Entry 6YXX (electron microscopy, 3.90 A resolution); this record covers chains AA and AP of the 87 polymer chains in the assembly.

# Chain AA
Molecule: 12S ribosomal RNA
Organism: Trypanosoma brucei brucei
Sequence (1176 nucleotides; row label = number of the first residue in the row):
     1 AUUUUACCAA UUAAGAAGAA UAUUAUAAUA AUGGGUGUCU UAUAUUUUAA AUAAAUAUUU
    61 AAAUUCCGUG UAGUAAAUUU AUUAUUUGUA UUAUUUAUAU AAUAGGUGUA UUAUAUUUAA
   121 AUUUUAAAUU UGUUGUUUUA UAUUUAGAUA CAUAUUUAUA GAUUAAUAUA UUUAAAUAAU
   181 AUUUUAAAAU UUAUUGAACU GUNNNNNNNN NNNNNNNNNN NNNNNNNNNN NNNNNNNNNN
   241 NNNNNNNNNN NNNNNNNNNN NNNNNNNNNN NNNACCAAAU AAAUAUAGUA AGAUUAUUUU
   301 AGUUGAAUUA AUAAAUAAAU AUUUAUUUUU CUUUGUAAAU AUUAUGAACA AUUUAAAAAU
   361 UAAUCUGUUU AACUAAAAUG UUAUAUAUAA UAAUCUAAGU UAAUUUGAAU AUUAAAAGUA
   421 CAAGUAUAAU UUGUAAUUCU AAAGUAUUUU AAUGGUAUAU UUUUAGUAGG UAAAUGAAAA
   481 GUAUAAAUGG AUAUAACUUA AUAUUUAAUA UUUGUUUAAU GAAAAGUAUU UUAUUAUUAU
   541 AUUGUAUAGU AUUAUUAUAG UGUAUAGUUU UUUAAAAAUA UAAAAAUAUU GUUAAUAAAA
   601 UUAUCGUAUU UUAAGUGCGU UUAUUAAAUG CGUUUGUCUA AGAUAAUUAU UUAAGAUUAU
   661 UCUUGUAAAU AUAUUUAAAU AUUAAUAAUU CUUAAAAUAA AAAAAUAUCC UCAAUUGCAA
   721 UAUUAUUGUA GCAUAGUAAU UUGUUAACUA AAUAUUAAAG UGUUCCAUAG AAAAUUUUUA
   781 AAUUACAACA AAUAAAAUAA AGUAUGAAUU AAUAUCAAAA UUUUAAUAAA AAUUAAAAAA
   841 UUAAAAUAGG GCAAGUCCUA CUCUCCUUUA CAAAGAGAAC AUUAUGAUAU GUAAUUGUAU
   901 GUUUGAUUGG GGCAAUACUA UAUUUAUUUA UAUAGCAUAA GAACUAUAUU CUUUGAAAUU
   961 AUAAAAGGUU CGAGCAGGUU AACAAGCAUU AAAAAUAAAU GUGUUUCAUC GUCUACUUAU
  1021 UACCAUGAUU GNNNNNNNNN NNNNNNNNNA AUUCGUUAGU UGGGUUAAAA UCGUUGUAAA
  1081 GCAGAUUUGU UUAUAUAUUU AAUUUUUAUA AUUAAUAAUA AUUAAUAUAA GUACGCAAGG
  1141 AUUGAUUAUU GAAAAAAGAA AGAAGAAUAU AAUUUA
Disordered / not traced: 197-202, 274-277, 396-442, 596-786, 1023-1032, 1050-1058, 1066-1070
Ion coordination: Mg2+ site 1: C8, G108; Mg2+ site 2 near A30 (its only coordinating residue here); Mg2+ site 3 near A146 (its only coordinating residue here); Mg2+ site 4 near A1083 (its only coordinating residue here); Mg2+ site 5: U1106, U1107

# Chain AP
Name: Ribosomal_L18e/L15P domain-containing protein
Organism: Trypanosoma brucei brucei
Reference sequence: Q57U68 (Q57U68_TRYB2); residue numbers follow UniProt; this construct covers 1-374
Sequence (374 residues; each row starts with the number of its first residue):
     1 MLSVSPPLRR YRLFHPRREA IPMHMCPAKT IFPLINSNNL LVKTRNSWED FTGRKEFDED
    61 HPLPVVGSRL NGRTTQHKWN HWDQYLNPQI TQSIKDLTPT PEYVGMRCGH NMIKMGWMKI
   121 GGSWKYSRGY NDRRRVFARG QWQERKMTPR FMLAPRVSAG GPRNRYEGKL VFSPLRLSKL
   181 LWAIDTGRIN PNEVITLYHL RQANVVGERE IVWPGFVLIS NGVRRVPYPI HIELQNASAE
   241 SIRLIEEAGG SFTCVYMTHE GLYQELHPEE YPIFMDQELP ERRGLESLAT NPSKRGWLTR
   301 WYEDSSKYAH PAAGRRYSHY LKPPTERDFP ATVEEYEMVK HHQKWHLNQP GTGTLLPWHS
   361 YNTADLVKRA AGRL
Disordered / not traced: 1-9, 135-139, 324-353, 365-374
Small-molecule neighbours: NAD (nicotinamide-adenine-dinucleotide): Glu260, Glu270, Tyr271, Pro272, Met275

# Chain AA / chain AP interface
Residue-residue contacts (114; chain AA residue first):
  A61(AA) with Arg165(AP), sugar contact
  A62(AA) with Asn164(AP), phosphate contact; Arg165(AP), sugar contact; Glu167(AP), hydrogen bond to the sugar
  A63(AA) with Asn164(AP), hydrogen bond to the phosphate
  A128(AA) with Lys125(AP), phosphate contact
  U129(AA) with Lys125(AP), phosphate contact
  A150(AA) with Arg107(AP), salt bridge to the phosphate; Asn111(AP), base contact
  A152(AA) with Tyr103(AP), sugar contact; Val104(AP), base contact; Gly105(AP), base contact; Met106(AP), phosphate contact; Arg107(AP), salt bridge to the phosphate
  U153(AA) with Glu102(AP), sugar contact; Tyr103(AP), stacking on the base
  A158(AA) with Arg188(AP), salt bridge to the phosphate; Asn204(AP), hydrogen bond to the phosphate
  U159(AA) with Lys179(AP), hydrogen bond to the sugar; Asn204(AP), base contact; Val205(AP), hydrogen bond to the sugar; Val206(AP), sugar contact; Gly207(AP), base contact; Arg209(AP), hydrogen bond to the base; Glu210(AP), base contact
  A160(AA) with Lys179(AP), salt bridge to the phosphate; Glu210(AP), sugar contact
  G161(AA) with Pro174(AP), base contact; Arg176(AP), hydrogen bond to the sugar; Ile219(AP), base contact
  U163(AA) with Arg163(AP), salt bridge to the phosphate
  U164(AA) with Arg163(AP), salt bridge to the phosphate; Lys169(AP), base contact
  A165(AA) with Val157(AP), sugar contact; Ser158(AP), sugar contact; Arg163(AP), phosphate contact
  A166(AA) with Arg163(AP), hydrogen bond to the phosphate; Tyr166(AP), hydrogen bond to the phosphate; Lys169(AP), salt bridge to the phosphate
  U167(AA) with Tyr166(AP), hydrogen bond to the phosphate; Lys169(AP), salt bridge to the phosphate
  A168(AA) with Ser287(AP), phosphate contact
  U169(AA) with Lys294(AP), salt bridge to the phosphate
  A170(AA) with Val217(AP), base contact; Ile219(AP), base contact; Asn236(AP), hydrogen bond to the base; Ala239(AP), phosphate contact
  U171(AA) with Ile219(AP), phosphate contact; Ser220(AP), hydrogen bond to the phosphate; Asn221(AP), sugar contact; Ser238(AP), phosphate contact; Glu240(AP), phosphate contact
  U172(AA) with Asn221(AP), phosphate contact; Gly222(AP), hydrogen bond to the phosphate
  U173(AA) with Arg176(AP), salt bridge to the phosphate; Asn221(AP), phosphate contact
  U177(AA) with Arg209(AP), base contact
  U183(AA) with Tyr130(AP), base contact
  U294(AA) with Trp124(AP), sugar contact
  U295(AA) with His110(AP), salt bridge to the phosphate; Ile120(AP), phosphate contact; Gly121(AP), hydrogen bond to the phosphate; Trp124(AP), hydrogen bond to the phosphate
  A296(AA) with Cys108(AP), base contact; Ile120(AP), sugar contact
  U297(AA) with Lys119(AP), phosphate contact
  U298(AA) with Lys119(AP), salt bridge to the phosphate
  U308(AA) with Trp142(AP), hydrogen bond to the base; Arg145(AP), hydrogen bond to the phosphate
  U309(AA) with Arg145(AP), salt bridge to the phosphate; Lys146(AP), salt bridge to the phosphate
  A310(AA) with Lys146(AP), salt bridge to the phosphate; Thr148(AP), sugar contact
  A317(AA) with Trp142(AP), base contact; Gln143(AP), base contact
  U320(AA) with Lys114(AP), hydrogen bond to the sugar
  A321(AA) with Lys114(AP), sugar contact; Met115(AP), sugar contact; Gly116(AP), sugar contact
  A341(AA) with Ile113(AP), base contact
  U342(AA) with Lys114(AP), base contact
  A344(AA) with Gln141(AP), phosphate contact; Trp142(AP), phosphate contact
  A378(AA) with Arg10(AP), phosphate contact; Tyr11(AP), sugar contact; Leu13(AP), base contact
  U379(AA) with Arg10(AP), hydrogen bond to the phosphate; Tyr11(AP), base contact
  G380(AA) with Tyr11(AP), hydrogen bond to the base
  A457(AA) with Arg10(AP), phosphate contact
  U458(AA) with Arg10(AP), salt bridge to the phosphate
  U463(AA) with Tyr11(AP), base contact
  G469(AA) with Ser68(AP), hydrogen bond to the phosphate; Arg69(AP), hydrogen bond to the phosphate
  G470(AA) with Leu70(AP), hydrogen bond to the phosphate
  A474(AA) with Trp117(AP), hydrogen bond to the sugar; Met118(AP), hydrogen bond to the sugar; Lys119(AP), hydrogen bond to the base; Gly122(AP), base contact; Ser123(AP), base contact
  U475(AA) with Cys108(AP), base contact; Gly109(AP), hydrogen bond to the sugar; Trp117(AP), stacking on the base; Lys119(AP), sugar contact
  G476(AA) with Lys119(AP), salt bridge to the phosphate
  A479(AA) with Lys78(AP), salt bridge to the phosphate; Ser93(AP), hydrogen bond to the base; Lys95(AP), hydrogen bond to the sugar; Asp96(AP), hydrogen bond to the base
  G481(AA) with Lys95(AP), salt bridge to the phosphate
  U482(AA) with Ile94(AP), base contact; Lys95(AP), base contact
  U945(AA) with Arg224(AP), salt bridge to the phosphate; Arg243(AP), hydrogen bond to the base
Also at the interface, not in a pair above, chain AA (65 interface residues in all): U65, C151, A154, U182, U299, A307, U322, U343, A478, A480, A483
Also at the interface, not in a pair above, chain AP (81 interface residues in all): Gly67, Gln76, Pro99, Ser127, Arg133, Gly140, Ala159, Gly160, Pro162

# Overview
Chain AA and chain AP form an interface of 65 and 81 residues respectively; the contacts include 31 hydrogen
bonds, 20 salt bridges and 2 aromatic stacking contacts. Polar contacts include U159(AA)-Arg209(AP),
A170(AA)-Asn236(AP) and U308(AA)-Trp142(AP). Ligands of chain AP: NAD.
Here chain AA is 12S ribosomal RNA and chain AP is Ribosomal_L18e/L15P domain-containing protein, both from
Trypanosoma brucei brucei. Entry 6YXX (State A of the Trypanosoma brucei mitoribosomal large subunit assembly
intermediate) was determined by electron microscopy (same publication as 6YXY).
